Entry 5CW7 (X-ray diffraction, 2.83 A resolution); this record covers chains B and D of the 16 polymer chains in the assembly.

== Chain B (and D) ==
Molecule: Plasmid stabilization protein ParE
From: Escherichia coli O157
Notes: chain D of this document is another copy of the same molecule, construct and numbering; everything in this record applies to it too
UniProtKB: A0A0D7C2L1 (A0A0D7C2L1_ECOLX); numbering as in UniProt (aligned over 2-92)
Chain sequence (100 residues; row label = number of the first residue in the row):
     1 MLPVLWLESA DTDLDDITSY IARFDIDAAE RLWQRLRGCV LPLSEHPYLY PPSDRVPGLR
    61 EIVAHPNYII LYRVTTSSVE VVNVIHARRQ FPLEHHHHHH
Disordered / not traced: 96-100
Construct notes: initiating methionine (1); expression tag (93-100)
Modified residues: Mse-1 (selenomethionine)

== Chain B / chain D interface ==
Pairs across the interface (16):
  Arg-35(B) / Pro-51(D)
  His-46(B) / His-46(D)
  Leu-49(B) / His-46(D)
  Leu-49(B) / Leu-49(D)  hydrophobic
  Tyr-50(B) / Leu-49(D)
  Val-63(B) / Val-63(D)
  Val-63(B) / His-65(D)
  Val-63(B) / Pro-66(D)
  His-65(B) / Val-63(D)
  Pro-66(B) / Val-63(D)
  Pro-66(B) / Pro-66(D)
  Pro-66(B) / Ala-87(D)  hydrophobic
  Pro-66(B) / Arg-88(D)  hydrogen bond (backbone-side chain)
  Asn-67(B) / Arg-88(D)  hydrogen bond
  Ala-87(B) / Pro-66(D)  hydrophobic
  Arg-88(B) / Arg-88(D)
Interface residues without a listed pair, chain B (14 interface residues in all): Pro-42, Pro-51, Ala-64, Ile-69
Interface residues without a listed pair, chain D (12 interface residues in all): Arg-35, Tyr-50, Ala-64, Asn-67

== Overview ==
14 residues of chain B face 12 of chain D across their interface, with 2 hydrogen bonds. Polar pairs include
Pro-66(B)/Arg-88(D) and Asn-67(B)/Arg-88(D).
Both chains are Plasmid stabilization protein ParE (Escherichia coli O157). Entry 5CW7 (Crystal structure of
the PaaA2-ParE2 antitoxin-toxin complex) was determined by X-ray diffraction (same publication as 5CZE).
